5M5W - chains B and C of the 16 polymer chains in the assembly; structure by electron microscopy, 3.80 A resolution.

# Chain B
Protein: DNA-directed RNA polymerase I subunit RPA135
From: Saccharomyces cerevisiae S288c
Notes: EC 2.7.7.6
Reference sequence: P22138 (RPA2_YEAST); residues 1-1203 here = UniProt positions 1-1203
Sequence (1203 residues; row label = number of the first residue in the row):
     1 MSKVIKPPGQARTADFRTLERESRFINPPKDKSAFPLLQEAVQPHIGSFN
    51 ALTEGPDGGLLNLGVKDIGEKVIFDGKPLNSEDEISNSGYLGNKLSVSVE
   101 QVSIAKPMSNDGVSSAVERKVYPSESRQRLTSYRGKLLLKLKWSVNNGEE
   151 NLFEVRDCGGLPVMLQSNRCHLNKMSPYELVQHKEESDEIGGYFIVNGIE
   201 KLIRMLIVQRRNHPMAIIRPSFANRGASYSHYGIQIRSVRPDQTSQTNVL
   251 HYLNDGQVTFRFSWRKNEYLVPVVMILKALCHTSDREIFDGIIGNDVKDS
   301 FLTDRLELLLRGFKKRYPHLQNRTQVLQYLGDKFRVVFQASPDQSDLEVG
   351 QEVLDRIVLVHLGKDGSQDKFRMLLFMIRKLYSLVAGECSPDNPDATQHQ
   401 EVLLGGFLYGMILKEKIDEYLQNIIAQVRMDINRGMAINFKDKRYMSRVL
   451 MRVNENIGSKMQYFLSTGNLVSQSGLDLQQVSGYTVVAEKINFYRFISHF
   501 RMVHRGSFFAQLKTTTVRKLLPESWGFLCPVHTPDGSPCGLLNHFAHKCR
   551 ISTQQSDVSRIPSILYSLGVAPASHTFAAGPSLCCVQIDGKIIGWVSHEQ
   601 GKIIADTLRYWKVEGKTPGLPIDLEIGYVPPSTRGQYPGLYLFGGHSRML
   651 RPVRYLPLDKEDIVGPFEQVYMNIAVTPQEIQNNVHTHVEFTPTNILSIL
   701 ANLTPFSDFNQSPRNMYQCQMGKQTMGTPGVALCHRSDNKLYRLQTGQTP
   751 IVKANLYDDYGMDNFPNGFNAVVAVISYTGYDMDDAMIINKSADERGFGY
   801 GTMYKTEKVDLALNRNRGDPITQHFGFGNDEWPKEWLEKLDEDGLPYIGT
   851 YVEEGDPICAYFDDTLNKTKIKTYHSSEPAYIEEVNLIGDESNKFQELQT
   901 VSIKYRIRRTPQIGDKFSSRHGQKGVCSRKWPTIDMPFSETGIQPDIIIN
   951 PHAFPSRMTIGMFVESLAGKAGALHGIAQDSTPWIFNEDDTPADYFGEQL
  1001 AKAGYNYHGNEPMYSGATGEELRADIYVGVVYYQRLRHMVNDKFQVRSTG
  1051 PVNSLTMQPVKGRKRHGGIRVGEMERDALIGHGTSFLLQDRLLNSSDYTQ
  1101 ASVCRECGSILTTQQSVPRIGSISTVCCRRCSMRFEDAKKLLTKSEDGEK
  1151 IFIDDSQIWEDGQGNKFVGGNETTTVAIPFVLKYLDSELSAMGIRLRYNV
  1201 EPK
Disordered / not traced: 1-10, 815-817, 1141-1147
Ion coordination: Zn2+: Cys1104, Cys1107, Cys1128, Cys1131
UniProt features mapped onto this chain:
  - zinc finger: Cys1104 to Cys1131 (C4-type)
  - modified residue: Ser2 (N-acetylserine), Ser81 (Phosphoserine), Ser1156 (Phosphoserine)
  - mutagenesis: Cys1104 (C1104A: No effect; when associated with A-1107; A-1128 and A-1131), Cys1107 (C1107A: Lethal. Abolishes recruitment of RPA1 to Pol I. No effect; when associated with A-1104; A-1128 and A-1131), Cys1127 (C1127R: Responsible of suppression of RPA190-5 and RPA190-1 mutations), Cys1128 (C1128A: No effect; when associated with A-1104; A-1107 and A-1131), Cys1131 (C1131A: No effect; when associated with A-1104; A-1107 and A-1128)

# Chain C
Protein: DNA-directed RNA polymerases I and III subunit RPAC1
From: Saccharomyces cerevisiae S288c
Reference sequence: P07703 (RPAC1_YEAST); residues 1-335 here = UniProt positions 1-335
Sequence (335 residues; row label = number of the first residue in the row):
     1 MSNIVGIEYNRVTNTTSTDFPGFSKDAENEWNVEKFKKDFEVNISSLDAR
    51 EANFDLINIDTSIANAFRRIMISEVPSVAAEYVYFFNNTSVIQDEVLAHR
   101 IGLVPLKVDPDMLTWVDSNLPDDEKFTDENTIVLSLNVKCTRNPDAPKGS
   151 TDPKELYNNAHVYARDLKFEPQGRQSTTFADCPVVPADPDILLAKLRPGQ
   201 EISLKAHCILGIGGDHAKFSPVSTASYRLLPQINILQPIKGESARRFQKC
   251 FPPGVIGIDEGSDEAYVKDARKDTVSREVLRYEEFADKVKLGRVRNHFIF
   301 NVESAGAMTPEEIFFKSVRILKNKAEYLKNCPITQ
Disordered / not traced: 1-29, 148-149
UniProt features mapped onto this chain:
  - modified residue: Ser2 (N-acetylserine), Ser17 (Phosphoserine)

# Chain B / chain C interface
Pairs across the interface (58):
  Ile26(B) - Ser150(C)
  Asn27(B) - Ser150(C)
  Arg743(B) - Gln93(C)
  Gln745(B) - Val96(C)
  Lys791(B) - Gly214(C)  hydrogen bond (side chain-backbone)
  Lys791(B) - Asp215(C)  hydrogen bond (side chain-backbone)
  Lys791(B) - His216(C)
  Ser792(B) - Ala217(C)
  Glu795(B) - His99(C)
  Glu795(B) - His216(C)  salt bridge
  Glu795(B) - Ala217(C)
  Glu795(B) - Lys218(C)  hydrogen bond (side chain-backbone)
  Arg796(B) - His99(C)
  Arg796(B) - Leu103(C)
  Gly797(B) - His99(C)
  Tyr800(B) - Glu95(C)
  Thr802(B) - Glu95(C)
  Tyr804(B) - Gln93(C)
  Arg906(B) - Asp94(C)
  Arg906(B) - Glu95(C)  salt bridge
  Thr933(B) - Ile72(C)
  Ile934(B) - Arg69(C)  hydrogen bond (backbone-side chain)
  Ile934(B) - Ser73(C)
  Asp935(B) - Arg69(C)
  Phe938(B) - Arg68(C)
  Phe938(B) - Ser226(C)
  Phe938(B) - Tyr227(C)
  Ser939(B) - Ser226(C)
  Glu940(B) - Arg228(C)
  Glu940(B) - Val275(C)
  Gly942(B) - Thr224(C)
  Gly942(B) - Ser226(C)
  Gly1004(B) - Thr274(C)
  Gly1004(B) - Ser276(C)  hydrogen bond (backbone-side chain)
  Tyr1005(B) - Ser276(C)
  Asn1006(B) - Ser276(C)
  Tyr1007(B) - Arg281(C)
  Pro1012(B) - Val275(C)  hydrophobic
  Pro1012(B) - Arg277(C)
  Pro1012(B) - Arg293(C)
  Tyr1014(B) - Tyr227(C)
  Tyr1014(B) - Arg228(C)
  Tyr1014(B) - Leu229(C)  hydrogen bond (side chain-backbone)
  Tyr1014(B) - Arg293(C)  hydrogen bond
  Gly1016(B) - Asn65(C)  hydrogen bond (backbone-side chain)
  Gly1016(B) - Arg68(C)
  Gly1016(B) - Arg69(C)  hydrogen bond (backbone-side chain)
  Ala1017(B) - Asn65(C)  hydrogen bond (backbone-side chain)
  Ala1017(B) - Arg69(C)
  Thr1018(B) - Asn65(C)  hydrogen bond (backbone-side chain)
  Gly1019(B) - Thr61(C)
  Gly1019(B) - Asn65(C)
  Gly1019(B) - Tyr227(C)  hydrogen bond (backbone-side chain)
  Glu1020(B) - Thr61(C)
  Glu1021(B) - Arg277(C)  salt bridge
  Glu1021(B) - Arg293(C)  salt bridge
  Glu1021(B) - Arg295(C)
  Asp1025(B) - Arg277(C)  salt bridge
Also at the interface, not in a pair above, chain B (38 interface residues in all): Tyr881, Arg908, Thr941, Gln944, Ala1001
Also at the interface, not in a pair above, chain C (34 interface residues in all): Ser62, Thr151, Ser220, Glu278

# Summary
The interface between chain B and chain C involves 38 residues on one side and 34 on the other; the contacts
include 12 hydrogen bonds and 5 salt bridges. Among the polar pairs are Glu795(B)-His216(C),
Arg906(B)-Glu95(C) and Glu1021(B)-Arg277(C).
Here chain B is DNA-directed RNA polymerase I subunit RPA135 and chain C is DNA-directed RNA polymerases I and
III subunit RPAC1, both from Saccharomyces cerevisiae S288c. Entry 5M5W (RNA Polymerase I open complex) was
determined by electron microscopy (same publication as 5M5X, 5M5Y and 5M64).
